Entry 3MUS (X-ray diffraction, 2.00 A resolution); this record covers chain A.

Chain A:
Name: Cytochrome b5 type B
Source organism: Rattus norvegicus
Reference sequence: P04166 (CYB5B_RAT); residues 1-86 here correspond to UniProt positions 17-102 (UniProt number = residue number + 16)
Amino-acid sequence (87 residues; row label = number of the first residue in the row):
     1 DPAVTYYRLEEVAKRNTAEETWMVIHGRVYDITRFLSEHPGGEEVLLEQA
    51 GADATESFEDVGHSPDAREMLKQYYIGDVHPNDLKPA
Not modelled in the structure: 1, 87
Construct notes: expression tag (87)
Ion coordination: heme Fe: H39, H63
Residues lining bound ligands: heme (HEM): M23, I25, I32, F35, H39, P40, G41, V45, L46, A54, S57, F58, V61, G62, H63, S64, A67, M70, L71
Curated features (UniProtKB/Swiss-Prot):
  - binding site (heme): H39, H63
  - modified residue: K14 (N6-acetyllysine), S64 (Phosphoserine)
What the authors report for this chain:
  - contacts within the chain: T17-T21 (hydrogen bond), A18-L47 (hydrophobic contact), T21-L47 (hydrophobic contact), T21-A50 (hydrophobic contact), W22-G51, F58-H63 (pi stacking)
  - binding site for heme: M23, I25, I32, F58, L71
  - heme coordination: H63

Overview:
Chain A binds heme. The heme Fe site is built by H39 and H63. Curated annotation (UniProt) lists heme-binding
residues H39 and H63. The paper reports a binding site for heme at M23, I25 and I32 among others; heme
coordination by H63.
Chain A is Cytochrome b5 type B (Rattus norvegicus); the structure, 2A Resolution Structure of Rat Type B
Cytochrome b5, was determined by X-ray diffraction (same publication as 3NER).
